1FRI - chain A; structure by X-ray diffraction, 2.10 A resolution.

== Chain A ==
Protein: Ferredoxin
Organism: Azotobacter vinelandii
Reference sequence: P00214 (FER1_AZOVI); residues 1-106 here = UniProt positions 1-106
Amino-acid sequence (106 residues; each row starts with the number of its first residue):
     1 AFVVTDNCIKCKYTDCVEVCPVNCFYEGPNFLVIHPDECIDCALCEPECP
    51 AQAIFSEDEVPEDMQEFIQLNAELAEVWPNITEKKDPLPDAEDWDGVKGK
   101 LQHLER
Differences from the reference sequence: conflict Asn23 (Asp in P00214)
Bound ions: 3Fe-4S cluster Fe: Cys8, Cys16, Cys49; 4Fe-4S cluster Fe: Cys20, Cys39, Cys42, Cys45
Ligand contacts:
  - 3Fe-4S cluster (F3S): Val4, Cys8, Cys11, Lys12, Tyr13, Thr14, Asp15, Cys16, Leu32, Cys49, Pro50, Ala51, Ile54
  - 4Fe-4S cluster (SF4): Phe2, Val19, Cys20, Pro21, Val22, Cys24, Phe25, Ile34, Cys39, Ile40, Asp41, Cys42, Ala43, Leu44, Cys45

== In short ==
Chain A binds 4Fe-4S cluster and 3Fe-4S cluster. Cys8, Cys16 and Cys49 form the 3Fe-4S cluster Fe site. Cys20,
Cys39, Cys42 and Cys45 coordinate a 4Fe-4S cluster Fe ion.
Chain A is Ferredoxin (Azotobacter vinelandii); the structure, Azotobacter vinelandii ferredoxin I: alteration
of individual surface charges and the [4FE-4S] cluster reduction potential, was determined by X-ray
diffraction, deposited together with 1FRH, 1FRJ, 1FRK, 1FRL and 1FRM.
